Entry 2XSJ (X-ray diffraction, 2.50 A resolution); this record covers chains D and E of the 6 polymer chains in the assembly.

Chain D:
Protein: Sulfite reductase alpha subunit
Organism: Desulfomicrobium norvegicum
Notes: EC 1.8.99.3
UniProtKB: Q93UT1 (Q93UT1_DESNO); residues 63-437 here correspond to UniProt positions 1-375 (UniProt number = residue number - 62)
Chain sequence (437 residues; each row starts with the number of its first residue):
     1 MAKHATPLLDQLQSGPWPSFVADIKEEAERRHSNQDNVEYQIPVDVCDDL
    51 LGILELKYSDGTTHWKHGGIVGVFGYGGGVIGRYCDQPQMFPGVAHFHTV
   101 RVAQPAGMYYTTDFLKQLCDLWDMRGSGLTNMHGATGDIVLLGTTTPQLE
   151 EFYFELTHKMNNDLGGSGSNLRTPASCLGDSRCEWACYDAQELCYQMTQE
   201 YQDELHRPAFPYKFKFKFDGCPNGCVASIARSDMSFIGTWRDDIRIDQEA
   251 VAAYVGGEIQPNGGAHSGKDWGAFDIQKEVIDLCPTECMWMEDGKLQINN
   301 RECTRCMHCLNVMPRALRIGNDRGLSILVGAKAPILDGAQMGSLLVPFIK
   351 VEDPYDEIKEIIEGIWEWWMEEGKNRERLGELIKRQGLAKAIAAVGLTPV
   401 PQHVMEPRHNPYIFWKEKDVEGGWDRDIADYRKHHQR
Unresolved in the structure: 1
Bound ions: 4Fe-4S cluster Fe site 1: C177, C183, C221, C225; siroheme Fe near C225 (its only coordinating residue here); 4Fe-4S cluster Fe site 2: C284, C303, C306, C309
Residues lining bound ligands:
  - 4Fe-4S cluster (SF4), molecule 1: C177, L178, G179, C183, W185, A186, D219, G220, C221, N223, G224, C225
  - 4Fe-4S cluster (SF4), molecule 2: I244, C284, P285, T286, C288, M289, I298, C303, T304, R305, C306, M307, H308, C309, L310
  - sulfite ion (SO3): R101, T136, R172, K213, K215
  - siroheme (SRM), molecule 1: I81, R83, T99, R101, N131, G134, A135, T136, G137, D138, V140, Y212, K213, K215, K217, R231, K332, A333, P334, I335, R376, R378
  - siroheme (SRM), molecule 2: C177, L178, R182, C183, E184, W185, N223, G224, C225, R231, N262, N311
From the paper describing this entry:
  - binding site for sulfite ion: K213, K215
  - binding site for siroheme: R83, K217

Chain E:
Protein: Sulfite reductase beta subunit
Organism: Desulfomicrobium norvegicum
Notes: EC 1.8.99.3
UniProtKB: Q93UT0 (Q93UT0_DESNO); residues 1-271 carry their UniProt numbers (271 of 386 residues fall inside the UniProt entry; the rest is not from it)
Chain sequence (386 residues; numbered 1 to 386; the number before each row is that of its first residue):
     1 MAFVSSGYNPEKPMENRISDIGPRHASDFFPPVIAKNKGQWLWHEICEPG
    51 ILMHKAESGDEVYTVRCGGARLMSVGHIREICAIADKFCGGHLRFTTRNN
   101 IEFMVTTLDEAKKLKEYLNAQKFEGGSFKFPVGGTGAGITNIVHTQGWVH
   151 CHTPATDASGTVKVVLDELFEEFGQMRMPAQVRISMACCLNMCGAVHCSD
   201 IAILGYHRKPPVIDHEWLDNLCEIPLAVAACPVGAIRPTKKEIVTEKGET
   251 KTVNTVAIKNERCMFCGNCYTMCPSLPLSDQTGDGLVIMAGGKVSNRISN
   301 PKFSKVVVAFIPNEPPRWPRLASVIRQIVEAYAADARKYERVGDWAERIG
   351 WERFFEKCELDFSIHMIDDFRDPAYYTWRQTTNFKF
Unresolved in the structure: 1
Disulfide bonds: C222-C273
Bound ions: 4Fe-4S cluster Fe site 1: C151, C188, C189, C193; siroheme Fe: C193 (together with sulfite ion); 4Fe-4S cluster Fe site 2: C231, C263, C266, C269
Residues lining bound ligands:
  - 4Fe-4S cluster (SF4), molecule 1: T145, Q146, C151, T153, P154, A187, C188, C189, N191, M192, C193
  - 4Fe-4S cluster (SF4), molecule 2: P211, A230, C231, P232, V233, A235, I236, I258, C263, M264, F265, C266, G267, N268, C269, L278
  - siroheme (SRM), molecule 1: H44, I46, L52, H54, R66, R94, F95, T96, T97, R98, N100, E102, G134, T135, G136, T140, Q181, R183, C198, K293, V294, S295, R297, R341
  - siroheme (SRM), molecule 2: R71, H144, T145, Q146, H150, C151, H152, N191, M192, C193, G194, T271, M272
From the paper describing this entry:
  - binding site for siroheme: H150

How chain D and chain E interact:
Residue-residue contacts (308; chain D residue first):
  L8(D) - P316(E)
  Q11(D) - P316(E)
  Q11(D) - R317(E)  hydrogen bond (backbone-side chain)
  L12(D) - G160(E)
  L12(D) - K163(E)
  L12(D) - V164(E)  hydrophobic
  L12(D) - P316(E)
  L12(D) - R317(E)
  Q13(D) - G125(E)
  S14(D) - G125(E)
  S14(D) - K163(E)  hydrogen bond (backbone-side chain)
  S14(D) - D167(E)
  S14(D) - R317(E)  hydrogen bond (backbone-side chain)
  G15(D) - S127(E)
  G15(D) - K163(E)  hydrogen bond (backbone-side chain)
  G15(D) - D167(E)
  P16(D) - S127(E)
  P16(D) - F128(E)  hydrogen bond (backbone-backbone)
  P16(D) - D167(E)
  P16(D) - F170(E)  hydrophobic
  W17(D) - G68(E)
  W17(D) - G69(E)
  W17(D) - S127(E)
  W17(D) - N141(E)
  W17(D) - K163(E)  hydrogen bond (backbone-side chain)
  W17(D) - L166(E)
  W17(D) - D167(E)  hydrogen bond (backbone-side chain)
  W17(D) - F170(E)
  W17(D) - F173(E)  hydrophobic
  P18(D) - S127(E)
  P18(D) - F128(E)
  P18(D) - P131(E)
  S19(D) - F123(E)
  S19(D) - S127(E)  hydrogen bond (backbone-side chain)
  F20(D) - S159(E)
  F20(D) - G160(E)
  A22(D) - F123(E)  hydrophobic
  A22(D) - E124(E)
  D23(D) - M73(E)
  D23(D) - S74(E)  hydrogen bond
  D23(D) - H77(E)
  D23(D) - F123(E)
  E26(D) - F123(E)
  E27(D) - S74(E)  hydrogen bond
  E27(D) - V75(E)
  E27(D) - G76(E)  hydrogen bond (side chain-backbone)
  R30(D) - S74(E)  hydrogen bond
  R30(D) - G76(E)
  E39(D) - A2(E)
  E39(D) - V4(E)
  Q41(D) - A2(E)
  Q41(D) - F3(E)
  Q41(D) - V4(E)  hydrogen bond (side chain-backbone)
  L50(D) - V149(E)
  L54(D) - W148(E)  hydrophobic
  L54(D) - V149(E)  hydrophobic
  K57(D) - W148(E)  hydrogen bond (side chain-backbone)
  Y58(D) - W148(E)  hydrophobic
  Y58(D) - D157(E)  hydrogen bond
  Y58(D) - G160(E)  hydrogen bond (side chain-backbone)
  Y58(D) - P315(E)
  Y58(D) - P316(E)  hydrophobic
  Y58(D) - W318(E)  hydrophobic
  S59(D) - Q281(E)
  D60(D) - Q281(E)
  G61(D) - W148(E)
  G61(D) - Q281(E)
  T62(D) - W148(E)
  T62(D) - S279(E)
  T62(D) - D280(E)
  T62(D) - Q281(E)
  T63(D) - W148(E)
  T63(D) - C151(E)  hydrogen bond (side chain-backbone)
  T63(D) - H152(E)
  T63(D) - P154(E)
  W65(D) - W148(E)  hydrogen bond (side chain-backbone)
  W65(D) - V149(E)  hydrogen bond (side chain-backbone)
  W65(D) - H150(E)
  W65(D) - C151(E)
  W65(D) - H152(E)
  K66(D) - H152(E)
  H67(D) - H152(E)
  H67(D) - Y270(E)  hydrogen bond (side chain-backbone)
  H67(D) - T271(E)  hydrogen bond (side chain-backbone)
  H67(D) - P274(E)
  G68(D) - H152(E)
  F74(D) - Y8(E)
  F74(D) - P13(E)  hydrophobic
  F74(D) - M14(E)  hydrophobic
  F74(D) - R17(E)  hydrogen bond (backbone-side chain)
  Y76(D) - S19(E)
  Y76(D) - D20(E)  hydrogen bond (side chain-backbone)
  I81(D) - H150(E)
  R83(D) - H150(E)  hydrogen bond (side chain-backbone)
  R83(D) - H152(E)  hydrogen bond
  F97(D) - V149(E)
  F97(D) - H150(E)  hydrogen bond (backbone-side chain)
  T99(D) - H150(E)  hydrogen bond
  A103(D) - P23(E)  hydrophobic
  Q104(D) - P23(E)
  P105(D) - R24(E)
  P105(D) - F29(E)  hydrophobic
  A106(D) - A26(E)
  G107(D) - R94(E)  hydrogen bond (backbone-side chain)
  G107(D) - F95(E)
  M108(D) - R94(E)
  M108(D) - F95(E)  hydrogen bond (backbone-backbone)
  M108(D) - T96(E)
  M108(D) - T97(E)
  Y109(D) - F29(E)
  Y109(D) - F30(E)  hydrophobic
  Y109(D) - L93(E)
  Y109(D) - R94(E)
  Y109(D) - M104(E)  hydrophobic
  Y110(D) - F29(E)
  Y110(D) - H92(E)
  Y110(D) - L93(E)  hydrogen bond (backbone-backbone)
  Y110(D) - F95(E)  hydrophobic
  T111(D) - F29(E)
  T111(D) - G91(E)
  T111(D) - H92(E)
  T112(D) - C82(E)
  T112(D) - A85(E)
  T112(D) - D86(E)  hydrogen bond
  T112(D) - G91(E)  hydrogen bond (backbone-backbone)
  F114(D) - R24(E)
  F114(D) - F29(E)  hydrophobic
  L115(D) - C82(E)  hydrophobic
  K116(D) - D86(E)  salt bridge
  C119(D) - V75(E)  hydrophobic
  C119(D) - I78(E)  hydrophobic
  C119(D) - R79(E)
  D120(D) - R79(E)  salt bridge
  D123(D) - R79(E)  salt bridge
  M124(D) - V4(E)  hydrophobic
  R125(D) - V4(E)  hydrogen bond (side chain-backbone)
  R125(D) - S5(E)
  R125(D) - S6(E)
  G128(D) - S74(E)
  G128(D) - V75(E)  hydrogen bond (backbone-backbone)
  L129(D) - M73(E)
  T130(D) - R71(E)
  T130(D) - L72(E)
  T130(D) - M73(E)  hydrogen bond (backbone-backbone)
  T130(D) - I78(E)
  N131(D) - R71(E)
  N131(D) - L72(E)
  N131(D) - Q146(E)  hydrogen bond
  M132(D) - R71(E)  hydrogen bond (backbone-backbone)
  M132(D) - M73(E)  hydrophobic
  M132(D) - F95(E)  hydrophobic
  M132(D) - N99(E)
  H133(D) - R71(E)  hydrogen bond (backbone-side chain)
  H133(D) - F95(E)
  H133(D) - N99(E)  hydrogen bond (backbone-side chain)
  G134(D) - R71(E)
  A135(D) - R71(E)
  A135(D) - C193(E)
  L142(D) - L72(E)  hydrophobic
  L142(D) - Q146(E)
  L142(D) - V149(E)  hydrophobic
  L142(D) - H150(E)
  Q148(D) - F3(E)
  E150(D) - Y8(E)
  E150(D) - R17(E)  salt bridge
  E151(D) - F3(E)
  E151(D) - S5(E)
  E151(D) - S6(E)  hydrogen bond
  E151(D) - Y8(E)
  Y153(D) - R17(E)
  Y153(D) - I18(E)  hydrogen bond (side chain-backbone)
  Y153(D) - S19(E)
  F154(D) - S6(E)
  F154(D) - G7(E)
  F154(D) - Y8(E)  hydrophobic
  F154(D) - N16(E)
  E155(D) - S6(E)
  T157(D) - I18(E)
  H158(D) - N16(E)  hydrogen bond (side chain-backbone)
  H158(D) - I18(E)
  M160(D) - R24(E)  hydrogen bond (backbone-side chain)
  N161(D) - I21(E)
  N161(D) - R24(E)
  N162(D) - I21(E)
  N162(D) - R24(E)
  D163(D) - D20(E)  hydrogen bond (side chain-backbone)
  D163(D) - I21(E)  hydrogen bond (side chain-backbone)
  D163(D) - G22(E)  hydrogen bond (side chain-backbone)
  L178(D) - R94(E)
  D180(D) - K38(E)  salt bridge
  D180(D) - G39(E)  hydrogen bond (backbone-backbone)
  D180(D) - W41(E)  hydrogen bond (backbone-side chain)
  S181(D) - I34(E)
  S181(D) - K38(E)
  S181(D) - W41(E)  hydrogen bond (backbone-side chain)
  R182(D) - I34(E)
  R182(D) - W41(E)
  R182(D) - L52(E)
  R182(D) - H54(E)  hydrogen bond (backbone-side chain)
  R182(D) - T64(E)  hydrogen bond
  R182(D) - R94(E)
  R182(D) - E102(E)  salt bridge
  R182(D) - M104(E)
  C183(D) - W41(E)
  E184(D) - W41(E)
  E184(D) - L42(E)
  E184(D) - W43(E)
  E184(D) - H44(E)  salt bridge
  E184(D) - H54(E)
  W185(D) - H44(E)
  D189(D) - K38(E)  salt bridge
  Q191(D) - A26(E)
  Q191(D) - F30(E)
  Q191(D) - K38(E)
  E192(D) - H25(E)  salt bridge
  Y195(D) - P23(E)
  Y195(D) - R24(E)
  Y195(D) - H25(E)
  T198(D) - P23(E)
  Q199(D) - I21(E)  hydrogen bond (side chain-backbone)
  Q199(D) - G22(E)
  Q199(D) - P23(E)  hydrogen bond (side chain-backbone)
  Q202(D) - D20(E)
  Q202(D) - I21(E)
  Q202(D) - G22(E)  hydrogen bond (side chain-backbone)
  H206(D) - D20(E)
  R207(D) - D20(E)  salt bridge
  P222(D) - S295(E)
  P222(D) - N296(E)  hydrogen bond (backbone-side chain)
  N223(D) - S295(E)
  G224(D) - V294(E)
  C225(D) - T97(E)  hydrogen bond (backbone-side chain)
  A227(D) - V294(E)  hydrophobic
  I229(D) - V294(E)
  I229(D) - P301(E)  hydrophobic
  A230(D) - H197(E)  hydrogen bond (backbone-side chain)
  A230(D) - C198(E)  hydrophobic
  A230(D) - V294(E)  hydrophobic
  R231(D) - G194(E)
  P261(D) - K338(E)
  N262(D) - R297(E)  hydrogen bond
  N262(D) - Y339(E)
  G263(D) - E45(E)
  G263(D) - I46(E)  hydrogen bond (backbone-backbone)
  G264(D) - M176(E)
  A265(D) - I46(E)  hydrophobic
  A265(D) - G136(E)
  A265(D) - A137(E)  hydrogen bond (backbone-backbone)
  A265(D) - M176(E)
  H266(D) - A137(E)
  H266(D) - M176(E)
  H266(D) - M178(E)
  H266(D) - P179(E)  hydrogen bond (side chain-backbone)
  H266(D) - K338(E)
  H266(D) - Y339(E)
  S267(D) - M176(E)
  G268(D) - M176(E)  hydrogen bond (backbone-backbone)
  G268(D) - R177(E)
  K269(D) - M176(E)
  K269(D) - R177(E)
  K269(D) - A333(E)
  W271(D) - M178(E)
  W271(D) - P179(E)  hydrophobic
  W271(D) - K338(E)
  E279(D) - K338(E)  salt bridge
  E279(D) - Y339(E)  hydrogen bond
  L283(D) - I298(E)
  L283(D) - Y339(E)  hydrophobic
  P285(D) - I298(E)
  C306(D) - N296(E)
  C306(D) - R297(E)  hydrogen bond (backbone-backbone)
  C306(D) - I298(E)
  H308(D) - R297(E)  hydrogen bond
  H308(D) - I298(E)
  N311(D) - R297(E)
  V312(D) - R297(E)
  V312(D) - Y339(E)
  P314(D) - L42(E)
  P314(D) - W43(E)
  P314(D) - H44(E)
  R315(D) - W43(E)
  R318(D) - L42(E)
  A333(D) - N191(E)
  A333(D) - M192(E)
  P334(D) - L190(E)
  P334(D) - M192(E)  hydrophobic
  I335(D) - L190(E)  hydrophobic
  I335(D) - N191(E)
  I335(D) - N268(E)
  L336(D) - A229(E)
  L336(D) - A230(E)
  L336(D) - P232(E)
  L336(D) - N268(E)
  D337(D) - F370(E)
  D337(D) - R371(E)  salt bridge
  A339(D) - F303(E)
  Q340(D) - F303(E)
  M341(D) - C198(E)  hydrophobic
  M341(D) - K293(E)
  M341(D) - P301(E)  hydrophobic
  M341(D) - K302(E)
  M341(D) - F303(E)
  N375(D) - L226(E)
  R376(D) - N268(E)
  R376(D) - M272(E)
  M405(D) - N300(E)
  H409(D) - Y376(E)  hydrogen bond
  N410(D) - Y376(E)
Other interface residues (no listed pair), chain D (144 interface residues in all): I24, V73, G75, H98, W122, S176, D203, V226, M307, K332, G338
Other interface residues (no listed pair), chain E (140 interface residues in all): D28, P31, V62, R66, A70, G126, K129, V143, A180, A195, C231, C273, A336, R337

Overview:
144 residues of chain D face 140 of chain E across their interface, with 66 hydrogen bonds and 12 salt
bridges. Polar contacts include K116(D)-D86(E), D120(D)-R79(E) and D123(D)-R79(E). The paper reports a binding
site for siroheme at R83(D), K217(D) and H150(E); a binding site for sulfite ion at K213(D) and K215(D).
Chain D is Sulfite reductase alpha subunit and chain E is Sulfite reductase beta subunit, both from
Desulfomicrobium norvegicum; the structure, Structure of desulforubidin from Desulfomicrobium norvegicum, was
determined by X-ray diffraction.
